7YG2 - chains L and J of the 12 polymer chains in the assembly; structure by electron microscopy, 3.32 A resolution.

== Chain L ==
Name: Immunoglobulin heavy constant mu
Source organism: Homo sapiens
UniProtKB: P01871 (IGHM_HUMAN); residues 229-576 here correspond to UniProt positions 106-453 (UniProt number = residue number - 123)
Amino-acid sequence (383 residues; numbered 194 to 576; the number before each row is that of its first residue):
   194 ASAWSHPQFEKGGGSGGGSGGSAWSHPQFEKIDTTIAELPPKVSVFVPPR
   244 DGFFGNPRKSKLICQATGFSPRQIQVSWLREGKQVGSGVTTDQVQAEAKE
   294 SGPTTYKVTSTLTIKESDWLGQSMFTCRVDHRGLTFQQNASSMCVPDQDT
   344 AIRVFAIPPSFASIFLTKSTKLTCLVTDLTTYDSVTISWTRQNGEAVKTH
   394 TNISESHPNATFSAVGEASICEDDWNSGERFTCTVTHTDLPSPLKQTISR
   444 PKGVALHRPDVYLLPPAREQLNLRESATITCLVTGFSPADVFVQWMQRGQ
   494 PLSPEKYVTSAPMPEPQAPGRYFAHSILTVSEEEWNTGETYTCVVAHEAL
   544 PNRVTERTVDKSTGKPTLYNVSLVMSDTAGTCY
Disordered / not traced: 194-344, 445-448, 576
Cystine bridges: Cys367-Cys426, Cys474-Cys536
Glycans and other covalent adducts: N-acetylglucosamine (NAG) linked to Asn563
Differences from the reference sequence: expression tag (194-228)
Curated features (UniProtKB/Swiss-Prot):
  - glycosylation (N-linked (GlcNAc...) asparagine): Asn332 (complex), Asn395, Asn402

== Chain J ==
Name: Immunoglobulin J chain
Source organism: Homo sapiens
UniProtKB: P01591 (IGJ_HUMAN); residues 1-136 here correspond to UniProt positions 24-159 (UniProt number = residue number + 23)
Amino-acid sequence (136 residues; numbered 1 to 136; the number before each row is that of its first residue):
     1 EDERIVLVDNKCKCARITSRIIRSSEDPNEDIVERNIRIIVPLNNRENIS
    51 DPTSPLRTRFVYHLSDLCKKCDPTEVELDNQIVTATQSNICDEDSATETC
   101 YTYDRNKCYTAVVPLVYGGETKMVETALTPDACYPD
Disordered / not traced: 1-2, 70-97
Cystine bridges: Cys12-Cys100, Cys108-Cys133
Glycans and other covalent adducts: N-acetylglucosamine (NAG) linked to Asn48
Small-molecule neighbours: N-acetylglucosamine (NAG; 2-acetamido-2-deoxy-beta-D-glucopyranose): Arg4, Arg20, Glu34, Asn36, Ile37
Curated features (UniProtKB/Swiss-Prot):
  - glycosylation: Asn48 (N-linked (GlcNAc...) (complex) asparagine)

== Chain L / chain J interface ==
Pairs across the interface - 48 pairs, chain L then chain J:
  Arg461(L) with Asn29(J), hydrogen bond (side chain-backbone)
  Leu464(L) with Asn29(J)
  Arg467(L) with Asp27(J), hydrogen bond (side chain-backbone); Pro28(J)
  Glu525(L) with Asn29(J), hydrogen bond
  Asn529(L) with Arg23(J), hydrogen bond (backbone-side chain); Asn29(J), hydrogen bond
  Thr530(L) with Arg23(J)
  Lys554(L) with Ile21(J); Val33(J)
  Ser555(L) with Ile21(J); Val33(J)
  Thr556(L) with Leu7(J)
  Lys558(L) with Val33(J)
  Pro559(L) with Val33(J); Arg35(J)
  Thr560(L) with Ile32(J); Val33(J), hydrogen bond (backbone-backbone)
  Leu561(L) with Ile32(J), hydrophobic; Val33(J), hydrogen bond (backbone-backbone); Glu34(J); Arg35(J), hydrogen bond (backbone-backbone)
  Tyr562(L) with Arg35(J)
  Asn563(L) with Asn36(J), hydrogen bond; Ile37(J)
  Val564(L) with Ile37(J), hydrophobic
  Ser565(L) with Ile37(J), hydrogen bond (backbone-backbone); Arg38(J); Ile39(J), hydrogen bond (backbone-backbone)
  Leu566(L) with Ile39(J)
  Val567(L) with Ile39(J), hydrogen bond (backbone-backbone); Ile40(J), hydrophobic; Val41(J)
  Met568(L) with Val41(J), hydrophobic; Leu43(J)
  Ser569(L) with Val41(J); Pro42(J); Leu43(J)
  Asp570(L) with Pro42(J); Asn44(J), hydrogen bond (backbone-side chain)
  Ala572(L) with Pro42(J), hydrophobic; Asn44(J)
  Gly573(L) with Thr102(J); Tyr103(J)
  Thr574(L) with Arg105(J), hydrogen bond (backbone-side chain)
  Cys575(L) with Cys14(J), disulfide; Thr102(J); Arg105(J)
Other interface residues (no listed pair), chain L (29 interface residues in all): Trp528, Gly531, Thr571
Other interface residues (no listed pair), chain J (27 interface residues in all): Lys11, Ser19, Asp31, Asn45
Inter-chain disulfides: Cys575(L)-Cys14(J)

== Summary ==
The interface between chain L and chain J involves 29 residues on one side and 27 on the other, with 1
disulfide bond and 14 hydrogen bonds. Among the polar pairs are Arg461(L)-Asn29(J), Arg467(L)-Asp27(J) and
Glu525(L)-Asn29(J). Ligands of chain J: N-acetylglucosamine.
Here chain L is Immunoglobulin heavy constant mu and chain J is Immunoglobulin J chain, both from Homo
sapiens. Entry 7YG2 (Cryo-EM structure of human IgM-Fc in complex with the J chain and the DBL domain of ...)
was determined by electron microscopy, deposited together with 7Y0H, 7Y0J and 7Y09.
